7NAS - chains A and R of the 14 polymer chains in the assembly; structure by electron microscopy, 3.31 A resolution.

[Chain A]
Molecule: 16S rRNA
From: Escherichia coli (strain K12)
Sequence (1542 nucleotides; row label = number of the first residue in the row):
     1 AAAUUGAAGAGUUUGAUCAUGGCUCAGAUUGAACGCUGGCGGCAGGCCUA
    51 ACACAUGCAAGUCGAACGGUAACAGGAAGAAGCUUGCUUCUUUGCUGACG
   101 AGUGGCGGACGGGUGAGUAAUGUCUGGGAAACUGCCUGAUGGAGGGGGAU
   151 AACUACUGGAAACGGUAGCUAAUACCGCAUAACGUCGCAAGACCAAAGAG
   201 GGGGACCUUCGGGCCUCUUGCCAUCGGAUGUGCCCAGAUGGGAUUAGCUA
   251 GUAGGUGGGGUAACGGCUCACCUAGGCGACGAUCCCUAGCUGGUCUGAGA
   301 GGAUGACCAGCCACACUGGAACUGAGACACGGUCCAGACUCCUACGGGAG
   351 GCAGCAGUGGGGAAUAUUGCACAAUGGGCGCAAGCCUGAUGCAGCCAUGC
   401 CGCGUGUAUGAAGAAGGCCUUCGGGUUGUAAAGUACUUUCAGCGGGGAGG
   451 AAGGGAGUAAAGUUAAUACCUUUGCUCAUUGACGUUACCCGCAGAAGAAG
   501 CACCGGCUAACUCCGUGCCAGCAGCCXCGGUAAUACGGAGGGUGCAAGCG
   551 UUAAUCGGAAUUACUGGGCGUAAAGCGCACGCAGGCGGUUUGUUAAGUCA
   601 GAUGUGAAAUCCCCGGGCUCAACCUGGGAACUGCAUCUGAUACUGGCAAG
   651 CUUGAGUCUCGUAGAGGGGGGUAGAAUUCCAGGUGUAGCGGUGAAAUGCG
   701 UAGAGAUCUGGAGGAAUACCGGUGGCGAAGGCGGCCCCCUGGACGAAGAC
   751 UGACGCUCAGGUGCGAAAGCGUGGGGAGCAAACAGGAUUAGAUACCCUGG
   801 UAGUCCACGCCGUAAACGAUGUCGACUUGGAGGUUGUGCCCUUGAGGCGU
   851 GGCUUCCGGAGCUAACGCGUUAAGUCGACCGCCUGGGGAGUACGGCCGCA
   901 AGGUUAAAACUCAAAUGAAUUGACGGGGGCCCGCACAAGCGGUGGAGCAU
   951 GUGGUUUAAUUCGAUGXAACGCGAAGAACCUUACCUGGUCUUGACAUCCA
  1001 CGGAAGUUUUCAGAGAUGAGAAUGUGCCUUCGGGAACCGUGAGACAGGUG
  1051 CUGCAUGGCUGUCGUCAGCUCGUGUUGUGAAAUGUUGGGUUAAGUCCCGC
  1101 AACGAGCGCAACCCUUAUCCUUUGUUGCCAGCGGUCCGGCCGGGAACUCA
  1151 AAGGAGACUGCCAGUGAUAAACUGGAGGAAGGUGGGGAUGACGUCAAGUC
  1201 AUCAUGGCCCUUACGACCAGGGCUACACACGUGCUACAAUGGCGCAUACA
  1251 AAGAGAAGCGACCUCGCGAGAGCAAGCGGACCUCAUAAAGUGCGUCGUAG
  1301 UCCGGAUUGGAGUCUGCAACUCGACUCCAUGAAGUCGGAAUCGCUAGUAA
  1351 UCGUGGAUCAGAAUGCCACGGUGAAUACGUUCCCGGGCCUUGUACACACC
  1401 GCCCGUXACACCAUGGGAGUGGGUUGCAAAAGAAGUAGGUAGCUUAACCU
  1451 UCGGGAGGGCGCUUACCACUUUGUGAUUCAUGACUGGGGUGAAGUCGUAA
  1501 CAAGGUAACCGUAGGGGAACCUGCGGUUGGAUCACCUCCUUA
Disordered / not traced: 931-1386, 1393-1502, 1541-1542
Modified / non-standard residues: PSU (pseudouridine-5'-monophosphate) at position 516, G7M (N7-methyl-guanosine-5'-monophosphate) at position 527, 2MG (2N-methylguanosine-5'-monophosphate) at position 966, 5MC (5-methylcytidine-5'-monophosphate) at position 967, 2MG (2N-methylguanosine-5'-monophosphate) at position 1207, 4OC (4n,o2'-methylcytidine-5'-monophosphate) at position 1402, 5MC (5-methylcytidine-5'-monophosphate) at position 1407, UR3 (3-methyluridine-5'-monophoshate) at position 1498, 2MG (2N-methylguanosine-5'-monophosphate) at position 1516, MA6 (6N-dimethyladenosine-5'-monophoshate) at position 1518, MA6 (6N-dimethyladenosine-5'-monophoshate) at position 1519
Ion coordination: Mg2+ site 1 near G21 (its only coordinating residue here); Mg2+ site 2 near G41 (its only coordinating residue here); Mg2+ site 3: C48, G115; Mg2+ site 4 near A53 (its only coordinating residue here); Mg2+ site 5 near A59 (its only coordinating residue here); Mg2+ site 6: A109, G331; Mg2+ site 7 near G111 (its only coordinating residue here); Mg2+ site 8: G145, G177, A197; Mg2+ site 9 near A174 (its only coordinating residue here); Mg2+ site 10: G299, G558; Mg2+ site 11: A306, C307; Mg2+ site 12 near C328 (its only coordinating residue here); 17 more Mg2+ sites not listed

[Chain R]
Protein: 30S ribosomal protein S18
From: Escherichia coli (strain K12)
UniProtKB: P0A7T7 (RS18_ECOLI); residue numbers follow UniProt; this construct covers 1-75
Chain sequence (75 residues; each row starts with the number of its first residue):
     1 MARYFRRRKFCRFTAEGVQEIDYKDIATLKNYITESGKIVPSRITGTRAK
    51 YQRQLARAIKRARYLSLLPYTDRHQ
Disordered / not traced: 1-9, 75

[Interface between chain A and chain R]
Pairs across the interface (36):
  A663(A) with Lys50(R), sugar contact; Arg53(R), hydrogen bond to the phosphate
  G664(A) with Arg53(R), salt bridge to the phosphate; Arg57(R), salt bridge to the phosphate
  A665(A) with Arg57(R), salt bridge to the phosphate
  U672(A) with Tyr64(R), hydrogen bond to the sugar
  A673(A) with Tyr64(R), sugar contact; Tyr70(R), hydrogen bond to the sugar
  G674(A) with Tyr70(R), hydrogen bond to the sugar
  A675(A) with His74(R), phosphate contact
  A718(A) with Lys38(R), hydrogen bond to the base; Arg63(R), hydrogen bond to the base; Tyr70(R), base contact
  C719(A) with Lys38(R), sugar contact; Ile39(R), hydrogen bond to the sugar; Lys60(R), base contact; Arg63(R), hydrogen bond to the base
  C720(A) with Ile39(R), sugar contact; Val40(R), sugar contact; Pro41(R), sugar contact; Gln52(R), hydrogen bond to the sugar; Ala56(R), sugar contact; Lys60(R), hydrogen bond to the base
  G721(A) with Pro41(R), phosphate contact; Ser42(R), hydrogen bond to the phosphate; Gln52(R), phosphate contact; Lys60(R), base contact
  G734(A) with Lys60(R), hydrogen bond to the phosphate
  C735(A) with Lys60(R), salt bridge to the phosphate
  C736(A) with Arg61(R), salt bridge to the phosphate
  U834(A) with Ala49(R), phosphate contact
  U835(A) with Lys50(R), hydrogen bond to the phosphate; Arg53(R), salt bridge to the phosphate
  G836(A) with Lys50(R), salt bridge to the phosphate
  A845(A) with Ala15(R), phosphate contact
  G846(A) with Cys11(R), phosphate contact
Other interface residues (no listed pair), chain A (21 interface residues in all): U662, A676
Other interface residues (no listed pair), chain R (21 interface residues in all): Thr14, Arg73

[Overview]
The chain A/chain R interface involves 21 residues from each chain; the contacts include 13 hydrogen bonds and
7 salt bridges. Polar contacts include A718(A)-Lys38(R), A718(A)-Arg63(R) and C719(A)-Arg63(R). C48(A) and
G115(A) form the Mg2+ site 3.
Here chain A is 16S rRNA and chain R is 30S ribosomal protein S18, both from Escherichia coli (strain K12).
Entry 7NAS (Bacterial 30S ribosomal subunit assembly complex state A (multibody refinement for body domain of
30S ribosome)) was determined by electron microscopy (same publication as 7AF3, 7AF5, 7AF8, 7AFA, 7AFD, 7AFH
and 17 further entries).
